2HZV - chains J and D of the 6 polymer chains in the assembly; structure by X-ray diffraction, 3.10 A resolution.

Chain J:
Molecule: 30-nt DNA strand
Sequence (30 nucleotides; numbered 1 to 30; the number before each row is that of its first residue):
     1 AGTATGACGA TTTTAAGTAT TCGTCATACT

Chain D:
Name: Nickel-responsive regulator
Source organism: Escherichia coli
Reference sequence: P0A6Z6 (NIKR_ECOLI); residues 1-133 here = UniProt positions 1-133
Amino-acid sequence (133 residues; row label = number of the first residue in the row):
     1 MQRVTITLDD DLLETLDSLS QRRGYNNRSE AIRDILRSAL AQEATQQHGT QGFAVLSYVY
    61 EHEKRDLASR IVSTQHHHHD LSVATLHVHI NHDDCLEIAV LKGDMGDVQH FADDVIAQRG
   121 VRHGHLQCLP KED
Unresolved in the structure: 132-133
Differences from the reference sequence: modified residue (1, 105)
Modified positions: Mse-1 (selenomethionine; parent Met); Mse-105 (selenomethionine; parent Met)
UniProt features mapped onto this chain:
  - binding site (Ni(2+)): His-76, His-87, His-89, Cys-95
Metal / ion sites: Ni2+ site 1: His-76 (shared with 3 residues of chain B); Ni2+ site 2: His-87, His-89, Cys-95 (shared with 1 residue of chain B); K+ site 1: His-89 (shared with 2 residues of chain B); K+ site 2: Ile-116, Ala-117, Gln-118, Val-121 (shared with 2 residues of chain C)
From the paper describing this entry:
  - binding site for the 30-nt DNA strand: Arg-3, Thr-5, Thr-7, Arg-28, Ser-29, Arg-65, Arg-119
  - specificity-determining residues: Arg-3, Thr-5
  - binding site for the 30-nt DNA strand: Asn-27, Arg-33, Lys-64
  - mutagenesis - D34A: unchanged binding to Ni2+
  - mutagenesis - D34A: unchanged stability
  - mutagenesis - E30A: decreased binding to DNA
  - mutagenesis - E30A, D34A: decreased binding to the 30-nt DNA strand

Chain J / chain D interface:
Pairs across the interface (16):
  DA1(J) with Mse-1(D), sugar contact
  DG2(J) with Mse-1(D), phosphate contact; Arg-3(D), hydrogen bond to the base; Asn-27(D), phosphate contact; Ser-29(D), sugar contact; Arg-33(D), salt bridge to the phosphate
  DT3(J) with Arg-3(D), hydrogen bond to the base; Asn-27(D), phosphate contact; Arg-28(D), hydrogen bond to the phosphate; Ser-29(D), hydrogen bond to the phosphate
  DA4(J) with Arg-28(D), salt bridge to the phosphate
  DT5(J) with Thr-5(D), base contact
  DT11(J) with Arg-119(D), phosphate contact
  DT12(J) with Arg-65(D), salt bridge to the phosphate
  DT13(J) with Lys-64(D), phosphate contact; Arg-65(D), hydrogen bond to the phosphate
Other interface residues (no listed pair), chain D (11 interface residues in all): Asn-26

In short:
The interface between chain J and chain D involves 8 residues on one side and 11 on the other, with 5 hydrogen
bonds and 3 salt bridges. Polar pairs include DG2(J)/Arg-3(D), DT3(J)/Arg-3(D) and DT3(J)/Arg-28(D). From the
paper: a binding site for the 30-nt DNA strand at Arg-3(D), Thr-5(D) and Thr-7(D) among others; E30A and D34A
of chain D reduce binding to the 30-nt DNA strand.
Here chain J is a 30-nt DNA strand and chain D is Nickel-responsive regulator (Escherichia coli). Entry 2HZV
(NikR-operator DNA complex) was determined by X-ray diffraction, deposited together with 2HZA.
